Entry 3VKF (X-ray diffraction, 3.30 A resolution); this record covers chains A and B of the 4 polymer chains in the assembly.

== Chain A (and B) ==
Molecule: Neuroligin-1
From: Rattus norvegicus
Notes: fragment: Acetylcholinesterase-like domain; chain B of this document is another copy of the same molecule, construct and numbering; everything in this record applies to it too
UniProt: Q62765 (NLGN1_RAT); residue numbers follow UniProt; this construct covers 45-297, 307-638
Sequence (585 residues; each row starts with the number of its first residue; note: 9 numbers in that range are skipped by the numbering (no residue carries them; nothing is unmodelled there)):
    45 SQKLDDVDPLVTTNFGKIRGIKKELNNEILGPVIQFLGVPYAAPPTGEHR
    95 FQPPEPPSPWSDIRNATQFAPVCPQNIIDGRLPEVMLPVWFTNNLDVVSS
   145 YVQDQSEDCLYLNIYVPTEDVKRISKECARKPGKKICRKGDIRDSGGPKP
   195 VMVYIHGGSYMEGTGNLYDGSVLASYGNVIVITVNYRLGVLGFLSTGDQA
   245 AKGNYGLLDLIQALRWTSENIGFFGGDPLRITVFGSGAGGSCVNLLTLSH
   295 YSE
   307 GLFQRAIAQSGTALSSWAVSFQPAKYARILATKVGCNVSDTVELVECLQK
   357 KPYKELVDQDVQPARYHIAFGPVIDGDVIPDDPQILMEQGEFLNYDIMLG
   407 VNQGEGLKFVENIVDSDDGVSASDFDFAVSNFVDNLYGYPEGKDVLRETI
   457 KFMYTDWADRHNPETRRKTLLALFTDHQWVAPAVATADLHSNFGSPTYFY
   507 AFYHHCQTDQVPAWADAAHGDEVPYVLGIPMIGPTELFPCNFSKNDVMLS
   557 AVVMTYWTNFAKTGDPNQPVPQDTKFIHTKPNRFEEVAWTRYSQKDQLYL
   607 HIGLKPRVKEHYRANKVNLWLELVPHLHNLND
Unresolved in the structure: 45-51, 579-592, 635-638 (chain B: 45-51, 163-190, 444-448, 579-592, 635-638)
UniProt features mapped onto this chain:
  - glycosylation (N-linked (GlcNAc...) asparagine): N109 (complex), N343 (complex), N547
Cystine bridges: C117-C153, C172-C181, C342-C353, C512-C546
Covalently attached groups: N-acetylglucosamine (NAG) linked to N343, N547

== Interface between chain A and chain B ==
Residue-residue contacts - 35 pairs, chain A then chain B:
  V451(A) - L633(B)
  E454(A) - L629(B)
  T455(A) - L629(B)
  F458(A) - M459(B)  hydrophobic
  F458(A) - N621(B)
  F458(A) - N624(B)
  F458(A) - L625(B)
  F458(A) - L629(B)  hydrophobic
  M459(A) - F458(B)  hydrophobic
  W463(A) - H617(B)
  W463(A) - N621(B)
  W463(A) - N624(B)
  W463(A) - E628(B)
  A464(A) - E616(B)
  A464(A) - H617(B)  hydrogen bond (backbone-side chain)
  R466(A) - Q600(B)
  R466(A) - N624(B)  hydrogen bond
  R466(A) - E628(B)  salt bridge
  Q600(A) - R466(B)
  Q603(A) - W463(B)
  Q603(A) - R466(B)
  H617(A) - W463(B)
  H617(A) - A464(B)  hydrogen bond (side chain-backbone)
  N621(A) - F458(B)
  N621(A) - W463(B)
  N624(A) - F458(B)
  N624(A) - W463(B)
  N624(A) - R466(B)  hydrogen bond
  L625(A) - F458(B)
  E628(A) - W463(B)
  L629(A) - E454(B)
  L629(A) - T455(B)
  L629(A) - F458(B)  hydrophobic
  H632(A) - E454(B)  salt bridge
  L633(A) - V451(B)  hydrophobic
Also at the interface, not in a pair above, chain A (23 interface residues in all): T461, H467, D494, K601, A620
Also at the interface, not in a pair above, chain B (25 interface residues in all): T461, D465, H467, D494, K601, Q603, A620, H632

== Overview ==
Chain A and chain B form an interface of 23 and 25 residues respectively; the contacts include 4 hydrogen
bonds and 2 salt bridges. Polar contacts include R466(A)-E628(B), H632(A)-E454(B) and A464(A)-H617(B).
N-acetylglucosamine is covalently linked to N343(A) and N547(A).
Chain A and chain B are both Neuroligin-1 (Rattus norvegicus); the structure, Crystal Structure of Neurexin
1beta/Neuroligin 1 complex, was determined by X-ray diffraction.
